PDB entry 6Z9Q | electron microscopy, 5.70 A resolution (low resolution: residue-level contacts below are approximate; hydrogen-bond / salt-bridge calls are withheld) | chains a and L of the 16 polymer chains in the assembly

Chain a:
Protein: Transcription termination factor Rho
From: Escherichia coli
Notes: EC 3.6.4.-
Reference sequence: A0A0A0GPI6 (A0A0A0GPI6_ECOLX); residues 1-419 here correspond to UniProt positions 25-443 (UniProt number = residue number + 24)
Amino-acid sequence (419 residues; row label = number of the first residue in the row):
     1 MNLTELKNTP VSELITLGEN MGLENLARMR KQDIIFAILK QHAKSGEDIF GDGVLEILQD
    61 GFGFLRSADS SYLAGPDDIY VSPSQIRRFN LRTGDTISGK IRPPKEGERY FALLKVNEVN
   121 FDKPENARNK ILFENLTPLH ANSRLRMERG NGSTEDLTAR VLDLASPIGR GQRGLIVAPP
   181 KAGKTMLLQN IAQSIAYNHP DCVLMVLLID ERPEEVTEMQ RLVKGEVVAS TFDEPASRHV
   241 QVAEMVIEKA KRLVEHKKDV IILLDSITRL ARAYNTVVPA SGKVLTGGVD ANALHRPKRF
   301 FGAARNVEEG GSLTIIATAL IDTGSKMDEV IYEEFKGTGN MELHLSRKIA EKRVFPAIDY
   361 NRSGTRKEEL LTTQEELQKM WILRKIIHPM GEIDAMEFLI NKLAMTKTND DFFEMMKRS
Disordered / not traced: 418-419

Chain L:
Molecule: template DNA
Sequence (50 nucleotides; each row starts with the number of its first residue; numbers below 1 keep their minus sign (DG-14 is residue -14)):
   -14 GTTATCCGCT CACAATGCCA CACGCGCTGC TCGGCCGTTA TTCGCAGCCC
Disordered / not traced: -14 to -13

Interface between chain a and chain L:
Pairs across the interface (10; chain a residue first):
  Asp60(a) - DG19(L)
  Asp60(a) - DC20(L)
  Phe62(a) - DC20(L)
  Phe64(a) - DC20(L)
  Phe64(a) - DC21(L)
  Arg66(a) - DC21(L)
  Leu73(a) - DG22(L)
  Ala74(a) - DC21(L)
  Arg109(a) - DC21(L)
  Arg109(a) - DT24(L)
Interface residues without a listed pair, chain a (11 interface residues in all): Leu58, Gly75, Tyr110, Gln241

Overview:
11 residues of chain a face 5 of chain L across their interface.
Here chain a is Transcription termination factor Rho (Escherichia coli) and chain L is template DNA. Entry
6Z9Q (Transcription termination intermediate complex 2) was determined by electron microscopy together with
6Z9P, 6Z9R, 6Z9S, 6Z9T, 7ADB, 7ADC, 7ADD and 7ADE from the same study.
